PDB entry 3M9H | X-ray diffraction, 2.00 A resolution | chains A and C of the 4 polymer chains in the assembly

# Chain A (and C)
Name: Proteasome-associated ATPase
Source organism: Mycobacterium tuberculosis
Notes: fragment: Coil coil domain (UNP residues: 46-96); chain C of this document is another copy of the same molecule, construct and numbering; everything in this record applies to it too
UniProt: P63345 (MPA_MYCTU); residue numbers follow UniProt; this construct covers 46-96
Chain sequence (55 residues; each row starts with the number of its first residue):
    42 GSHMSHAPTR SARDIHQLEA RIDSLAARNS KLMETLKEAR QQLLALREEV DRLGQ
Unresolved in the structure: 42-51, 95-96
Differences from the reference sequence: expression tag (42-45)

# Interface between chain A and chain C
Pairs across the interface (42):
  Asp55(A) with Leu94(C)
  Leu59(A) with Leu87(C), hydrophobic; Glu90(C)
  Arg62(A) with Gln83(C), hydrogen bond; Ala86(C); Leu87(C); Glu90(C), salt bridge
  Ile63(A) with Leu87(C), hydrophobic
  Leu66(A) with Ala80(C); Gln83(C); Leu84(C), hydrophobic; Leu87(C), hydrophobic
  Arg69(A) with Thr76(C); Glu79(C), salt bridge; Ala80(C); Gln83(C)
  Lys72(A) with Lys72(C); Thr76(C)
  Leu73(A) with Leu73(C); Thr76(C); Leu77(C), hydrophobic
  Thr76(A) with Arg69(C); Lys72(C); Leu73(C)
  Leu77(A) with Leu73(C), hydrophobic
  Glu79(A) with Arg69(C), salt bridge
  Ala80(A) with Leu66(C); Arg69(C)
  Gln83(A) with Arg62(C); Ser65(C), hydrogen bond; Leu66(C); Arg69(C), hydrogen bond
  Leu84(A) with Leu66(C), hydrophobic
  Ala86(A) with Arg62(C)
  Leu87(A) with Leu59(C), hydrophobic; Arg62(C); Ile63(C), hydrophobic; Leu66(C), hydrophobic
  Glu90(A) with Leu59(C); Arg62(C), salt bridge
  Val91(A) with Leu59(C), hydrophobic
  Leu94(A) with Asp55(C)
Interface residues without a listed pair, chain A (21 interface residues in all): Gln58, Ser65
Interface residues without a listed pair, chain C (21 interface residues in all): Gln58, Val91

# Summary
Chain A and chain C each contribute 21 residues to their interface, with 3 hydrogen bonds and 4 salt bridges.
Polar pairs include Arg62(A)-Glu90(C), Arg69(A)-Glu79(C) and Arg62(A)-Gln83(C).
Chain A and chain C are both Proteasome-associated ATPase (Mycobacterium tuberculosis); the structure, Crystal
structure of the amino terminal coiled coil domain of the Mycobacterium tuberculosis proteasomal ATPase Mpa,
was determined by X-ray diffraction (same publication as 3M91, 3M9B and 3M9D).
